Entry 7ZKI (electron microscopy, 3.60 A resolution); this record covers chains 6 and 7 of the 3 polymer chains in the assembly.

# Chain 6
Name: Translation initiation factor 1A
Source organism: Pyrococcus abyssi GE5
UniProtKB: Q9V138 (IF1A_PYRAB); residue numbers follow UniProt; this construct covers 1-113
Amino-acid sequence (134 residues; each row starts with the number of its first residue; numbers below 1 keep their minus sign (Met-20 is residue -20)):
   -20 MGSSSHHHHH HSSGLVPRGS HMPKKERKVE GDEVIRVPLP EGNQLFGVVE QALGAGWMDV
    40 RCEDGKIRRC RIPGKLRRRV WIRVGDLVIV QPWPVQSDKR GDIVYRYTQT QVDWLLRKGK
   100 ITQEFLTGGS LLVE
Unresolved in the structure: -20 to 15, 108-113

# Chain 7
Name: Translation initiation factor 5B
Source organism: Pyrococcus abyssi GE5
UniProtKB: chimeric construct of A0A3P7EHT1, Q9UZK7: residues -20 to 0 from A0A3P7EHT1 (A0A3P7EHT1_WUCBA) positions 1-21 (UniProt number = residue number + 21); residues 1-20 from Q9UZK7 positions 1-20 (same numbers); residues 21-598 from Q9UZK7 positions 415-992 (UniProt number = residue number + 394)
Amino-acid sequence (619 residues; each row starts with the number of its first residue; numbers below 1 keep their minus sign (Met-20 is residue -20)):
   -20 MGSSHHHHHH SSGLVPRGSH MMTKRIRQPI IAVLGHVDHG KTTLLDRIRK TNVAAKEAGG
    40 ITQHIGATEV PIEVVKKIAG PLIKLWKAEI KLPGLLFIDT PGHEAFTSLR ARGGSLADLA
   100 VLVVDINEGF QPQTIESIEI LRKYRTPFVV AANKIDRIKG WVIEEDEPFL MNIKKQDQRA
   160 VQELETKLWE LIGKFYEFGF QANRFDRVQN FTRELAIVPI SAKYGIGIAE LLVLIAGLSQ
   220 RYLEEKLKIE VEGPARGTIL EVREEPGLGH TIDVIIYDGT LHKDDTIVVG GKDKAIVTKI
   280 RALLKPKPLD EIRDPRFRFD YVDEVTAAAG VKIAAPGLEE ALAGSPVIAA PTPEDVEKAK
   340 QEILEQIERV VISTDKVGVI VKADTLGSLE ALSKELQEKE IPIRKADVGN VSKTDVMEAL
   400 SVKEEEPKYG VILGFNVKVN EDAEEVAKAK DVKIFVGNVI YKLIEDYEEW VKEEEEKKKR
   460 ELLSKVTFPG VIRLYPDERY VFRRSNPAIV GIEVIEGRIK PGVTLIKQNG QKVGVIRSIK
   520 SRDEFLQEAK KGQAVAIAIE GAIVGRHIHP GETLYVDLSR DDAITLLKHL RDTLEDTDIK
   580 ALKMIAKVKA KEDPFWRAI
Unresolved in the structure: -20 to 3
Swiss-Prot annotation at these positions:
  - binding site (GTP): Asp78 to His82, Asn132 to Asp135
Bound ions: Mg2+: Thr21, Thr41 (together with GMP-PNP)
Ligand contacts:
  - GMP-PNP (GNP; phosphoaminophosphonic acid-guanylate ester): His15, Val16, Asp17, His18, Gly19, Lys20, Thr21, Thr22, Ala33, Gly39, Ile40, Thr41, Pro80, Gly81, Lys133, Asp135, Arg136, Ser200, Ala201, Lys202
  - methionine (MET): Tyr479, Phe481, Gly490, Ile491, Ser520, Ala533, Val534, Ala535
What the authors report for this chain:
  - mutagenesis - H82A: abolished catalytic activity
  - catalytic residues: His82
  - binding site for Met-tRNAiMet: Arg482, Arg483, Arg545
  - conformationally variable residues (loop rearrangement): Pro285 to Arg297
  - mutagenesis - Y440A: unchanged catalytic activity on GTP

# Chain 6 / chain 7 interface
Contacting residue pairs (6; chain 6 residue first):
  Asp43(6) - Phe594(7)
  Gly44(6) - Arg559(7)  hydrogen bond (backbone-side chain)
  Glu103(6) - Glu591(7)
  Glu103(6) - Pro593(7)
  Glu103(6) - Arg596(7)  salt bridge
  Gly107(6) - Glu591(7)
Also at the interface, not in a pair above, chain 6 (5 interface residues in all): Lys45
Also at the interface, not in a pair above, chain 7 (6 interface residues in all): Lys590
From the paper, about this interface:
  - pairs named by the authors: Gly44(6)-Arg559(7) (backbone contact), Glu103(6)-Pro593(7) (hydrophobic contact)
  - interface residues, chain 6: Cys41(6)
  - interface residues, chain 7: Lys590(7)

# Overview
The interface between chain 6 and chain 7 involves 5 residues on one side and 6 on the other, with 1 hydrogen
bond and 1 salt bridge. Among the polar pairs are Glu103(6)-Arg596(7) and Gly44(6)-Arg559(7). The paper
describes a backbone contact between Gly44(6) and Arg559(7); a hydrophobic contact between Glu103(6) and
Pro593(7). From the paper: the catalytic residue His82(7); H82A of chain 7 abolishes catalytic activity.
Chain 6 is Translation initiation factor 1A and chain 7 is Translation initiation factor 5B, both from
Pyrococcus abyssi GE5; the structure, Cryo-EM structure of aIF1A:aIF5B:Met-tRNAiMet complex from a Pyrococcus
abyssi 30S initiation complex, was determined by electron microscopy.
